PDB entry 4GSL | X-ray diffraction, 2.70 A resolution | chains A and B of the 4 polymer chains in the assembly

[Chain A (and B)]
Name: Ubiquitin-like modifier-activating enzyme ATG7
From: Saccharomyces cerevisiae
Notes: chain B of this document is another copy of the same molecule, construct and numbering; everything in this record applies to it too
UniProtKB: P38862 (ATG7_YEAST); numbering as in UniProt (aligned over 1-613)
Chain sequence (615 residues; row label = number of the first residue in the row; numbers below 1 keep their minus sign (Gly-1 is residue -1)):
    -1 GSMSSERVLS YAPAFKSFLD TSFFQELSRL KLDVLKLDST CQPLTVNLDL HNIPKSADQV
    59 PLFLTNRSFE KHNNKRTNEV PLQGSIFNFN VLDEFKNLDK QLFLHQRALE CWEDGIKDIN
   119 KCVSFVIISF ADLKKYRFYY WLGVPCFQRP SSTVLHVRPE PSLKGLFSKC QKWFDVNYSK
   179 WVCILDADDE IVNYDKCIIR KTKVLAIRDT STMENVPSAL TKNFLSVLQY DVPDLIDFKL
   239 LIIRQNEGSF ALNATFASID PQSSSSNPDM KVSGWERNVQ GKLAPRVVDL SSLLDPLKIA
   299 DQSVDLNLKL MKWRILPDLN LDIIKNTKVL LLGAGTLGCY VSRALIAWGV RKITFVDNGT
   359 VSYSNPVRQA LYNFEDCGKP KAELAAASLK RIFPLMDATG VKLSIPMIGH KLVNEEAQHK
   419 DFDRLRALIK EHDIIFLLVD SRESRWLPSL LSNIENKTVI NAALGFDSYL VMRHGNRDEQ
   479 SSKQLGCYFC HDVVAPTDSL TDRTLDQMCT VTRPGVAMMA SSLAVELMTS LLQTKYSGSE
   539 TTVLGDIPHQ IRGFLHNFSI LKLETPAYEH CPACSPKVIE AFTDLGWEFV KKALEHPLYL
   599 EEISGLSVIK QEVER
Unresolved in the structure: -1 to 2, 263-264, 475-480, 609-613 (chain B: -1 to 2, 263-264, 475-481, 604-613)
Sequence notes: expression tag (-1 to 0)
UniProt features mapped onto this chain:
  - motif: Gly331 to Gly336 (GXGXXG motif)
  - active site: Cys507 (Glycyl thioester intermediate)
  - mutagenesis: Gly333 (G333A: Loss of interaction with ATG8 and ATG12, and no more ATG12-ATG5 conjugate. Defect in Cvt pathway and autophagy), Arg443 (R443A: Loss of interaction with ATG8), Ser466 (S466A: Loss of interaction with ATG8; when associated with F-486 and A-490), Tyr486 (Y486F: Loss of interaction with ATG8; when associated with A-466 and A-490), Asp490 (D490A: Loss of interaction with ATG8; when associated with A-466 and F-486), Cys507 (C507A: Loss of interaction with ATG8 and ATG12 and no more formation of ATG12-ATG5 conjugate. Defect in Cvt pathway and autophagy ...), Arg511 (R511A: Impaired homodimerization and ATP-binding. Homodimerization and ATP-binding are recovered when it heterodimerizes with an ATG7 molecule with a R-524 mutation), Glu524 (E524R: Impaired homodimerization and ATP-binding. Homodimerization and ATP-binding are recovered when it heterodimerizes with an ATG7 molecule with a A-511 mutation), Arg550 (R550A: Loss of interaction with ATG8)
Metal / ion sites: Zn2+: Cys485, Cys488, Cys569
What the authors report for this chain:
  - mutagenesis - D47A/N50A/K53A, V285D: unchanged binding to Autophagy-related protein 3
  - catalytic residues: Cys507
  - conformationally variable residues (loop rearrangement): Met506 to Thr508
  - specificity-determining residues: Pro283

[Chain A / chain B interface]
Pairs across the interface (108):
  Pro294(A) with Tyr361(B), hydrophobic; Phe372(B)
  Leu295(A) with Phe372(B)
  Ala298(A) with Tyr361(B), hydrophobic
  Ser301(A) with Ser362(B)
  Val302(A) with Val365(B), hydrophobic
  Asn305(A) with Arg366(B), hydrogen bond; Val509(B)
  Leu308(A) with Val509(B)
  Met309(A) with Phe464(B), hydrophobic; Val509(B), hydrophobic; Thr510(B)
  Ile313(A) with Phe464(B), hydrophobic; Thr499(B); Val509(B), hydrophobic
  Leu314(A) with Phe464(B), hydrophobic
  Tyr338(A) with Tyr338(B), hydrophobic; Arg341(B); Met516(B)
  Arg341(A) with Tyr338(B); Arg341(B); Val365(B); Ala368(B)
  Ala342(A) with Met516(B), hydrophobic
  Ile344(A) with Val365(B)
  Ala345(A) with Val365(B); Pro512(B), hydrophobic
  Trp346(A) with Pro512(B)
  Tyr361(A) with Pro294(B); Ile297(B), hydrophobic; Ala298(B), hydrophobic; Ser301(B)
  Ser362(A) with Ser301(B); Val302(B)
  Pro364(A) with Ile390(B)
  Val365(A) with Val302(B), hydrophobic; Arg341(B); Ile344(B); Ala345(B)
  Arg366(A) with Asn305(B), hydrogen bond; Met309(B)
  Ala368(A) with Arg341(B)
  Asn371(A) with Arg389(B); Ile390(B)
  Phe372(A) with Pro294(B), hydrophobic; Leu295(B); Arg389(B), hydrogen bond (backbone-backbone); Ile390(B), hydrogen bond (backbone-backbone); Pro392(B)
  Arg389(A) with Asn371(B); Phe372(B), hydrogen bond (backbone-backbone)
  Ile390(A) with Pro364(B); Asn371(B); Phe372(B), hydrogen bond (backbone-backbone)
  Pro392(A) with Phe372(B)
  Phe464(A) with Met309(B), hydrophobic; Ile313(B), hydrophobic; Leu314(B), hydrophobic
  Cys507(A) with Arg312(B), hydrogen bond (backbone-side chain)
  Val509(A) with Asn305(B); Leu308(B), hydrophobic; Met309(B), hydrophobic
  Arg511(A) with Glu524(B), salt bridge; Leu542(B), hydrogen bond (side chain-backbone)
  Pro512(A) with Ala345(B), hydrophobic; Trp346(B); Glu524(B)
  Gly513(A) with Ser520(B); Glu524(B), hydrogen bond (backbone-side chain)
  Met516(A) with Ala342(B), hydrophobic; Met516(B); Ser520(B)
  Met517(A) with Met517(B), hydrophobic; Ser520(B); Leu521(B), hydrophobic
  Ser520(A) with Gly513(B); Met516(B); Met517(B)
  Leu521(A) with Met517(B), hydrophobic; Leu553(B), hydrophobic; Phe556(B), hydrophobic
  Glu524(A) with Arg511(B), salt bridge; Pro512(B); Gly513(B), hydrogen bond (side chain-backbone); Leu553(B)
  Leu542(A) with Arg511(B), hydrogen bond (backbone-side chain); His554(B)
  Gly543(A) with His554(B)
  Asp544(A) with His554(B), hydrogen bond (backbone-backbone); Asn555(B); Phe556(B)
  Pro546(A) with Phe556(B)
  Leu553(A) with Glu524(B)
  His554(A) with Leu542(B); Gly543(B); Asp544(B), hydrogen bond (backbone-backbone)
  Asn555(A) with Asp544(B); Lys560(B), hydrogen bond (backbone-side chain)
  Phe556(A) with Leu521(B), hydrophobic; Asp544(B); Pro546(B); Ile549(B), hydrophobic; Ile558(B); Lys560(B)
  Ile558(A) with Phe556(B); Ile558(B), hydrophobic
  Lys560(A) with Asn555(B), hydrogen bond (side chain-backbone); Phe556(B)
Also at the interface, not in a pair above, chain A (62 interface residues in all): Ile297, Leu306, Arg312, Tyr370, Glu373, Ser386, Phe391, Thr499, Thr502, Thr510, Ser519, Leu525, Thr527, Ile549
Also at the interface, not in a pair above, chain B (58 interface residues in all): Tyr370, Glu373, Phe391, Cys507, Ser519, Leu525

[In short]
62 residues of chain A and 58 residues of chain B are in contact; the contacts include 15 hydrogen bonds and 2
salt bridges. Polar contacts include Arg511(A)-Glu524(B), Asn305(A)-Arg366(B) and Cys507(A)-Arg312(B). From
the paper: the catalytic residue Cys507(A); D47A/N50A/K53A and V285D of chain A leave binding to
Autophagy-related protein 3 unchanged.
Chain A and chain B are both Ubiquitin-like modifier-activating enzyme ATG7 (Saccharomyces cerevisiae); the
structure, Crystal structure of an Atg7-Atg3 crosslinked complex, was determined by X-ray diffraction (same
publication as 4GSJ and 4GSK).
